Entry 8DPM (electron microscopy, 3.00 A resolution); this record covers chains G and B of the 15 polymer chains in the assembly.

Chain G (and B):
Molecule: Glycoprotein GP2
From: Ebola virus - Mayinga, Zaire, 1976
Notes: chain B of this document is another copy of the same molecule, construct and numbering; everything in this record applies to it too
Reference sequence: A0A0E3H7K2 (A0A0E3H7K2_9MONO); numbering as in UniProt (aligned over 502-637)
Chain sequence (136 residues; numbered 502 to 637; the number before each row is that of its first residue):
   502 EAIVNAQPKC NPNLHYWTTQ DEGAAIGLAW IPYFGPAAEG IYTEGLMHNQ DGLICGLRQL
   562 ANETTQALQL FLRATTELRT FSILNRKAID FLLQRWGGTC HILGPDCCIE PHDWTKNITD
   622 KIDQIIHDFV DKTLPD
Disordered / not traced: 502, 599-637
Cystine bridges: C511-C556
Covalent attachments: glycan linked to N563

How chain G and chain B interact:
Contacting residue pairs (23; chain G residue first):
  T566(G) with W531(B)
  Q567(G) with I527(B); W531(B)
  A568(G) with E523(B)
  Q570(G) with W531(B); P533(B)
  L571(G) with E523(B); W531(B), hydrophobic
  F572(G) with E523(B)
  R574(G) with Q521(B), hydrogen bond; A530(B), hydrogen bond (side chain-backbone); P537(B); I542(B)
  A575(G) with T520(B)
  T577(G) with F582(B)
  E578(G) with F582(B)
  R587(G) with N586(B), hydrogen bond
  I590(G) with N586(B); A589(B), hydrophobic; I590(B), hydrophobic
  L593(G) with L593(B), hydrophobic
  L594(G) with L593(B), hydrophobic
  W597(G) with G598(B)
Interface residues without a listed pair, chain G (17 interface residues in all): S583, G598
Interface residues without a listed pair, chain B (17 interface residues in all): G536, F592

Overview:
The chain G/chain B interface involves 17 residues from each chain, with 3 hydrogen bonds. Polar contacts
include R574(G)-Q521(B), R574(G)-A530(B) and R587(G)-N586(B).
Both chains are Glycoprotein GP2 (Ebola virus - Mayinga, Zaire, 1976). Entry 8DPM (Structure of EBOV GP
lacking the mucin-like domain with 9.20.1A2 Fab and 6D6 scFv bound) was determined by electron microscopy
together with 8DPL from the same study.
